PDB entry 4ID5 | X-ray diffraction, 1.95 A resolution | chains A and B

[Chain A]
Name: Reverse transcriptase/ribonuclease H
From: Human immunodeficiency virus type 1
Notes: EC 2.7.7.49, 2.7.7.7, 3.1.26.13; fragment: p66
UniProt: P03366 (POL_HV1B1); residues 1-555 here correspond to UniProt positions 600-1154 (UniProt number = residue number + 599)
Sequence (557 residues; numbered -1 to 555; the number before each row is that of its first residue; numbers below 1 keep their minus sign (Met-1 is residue -1)):
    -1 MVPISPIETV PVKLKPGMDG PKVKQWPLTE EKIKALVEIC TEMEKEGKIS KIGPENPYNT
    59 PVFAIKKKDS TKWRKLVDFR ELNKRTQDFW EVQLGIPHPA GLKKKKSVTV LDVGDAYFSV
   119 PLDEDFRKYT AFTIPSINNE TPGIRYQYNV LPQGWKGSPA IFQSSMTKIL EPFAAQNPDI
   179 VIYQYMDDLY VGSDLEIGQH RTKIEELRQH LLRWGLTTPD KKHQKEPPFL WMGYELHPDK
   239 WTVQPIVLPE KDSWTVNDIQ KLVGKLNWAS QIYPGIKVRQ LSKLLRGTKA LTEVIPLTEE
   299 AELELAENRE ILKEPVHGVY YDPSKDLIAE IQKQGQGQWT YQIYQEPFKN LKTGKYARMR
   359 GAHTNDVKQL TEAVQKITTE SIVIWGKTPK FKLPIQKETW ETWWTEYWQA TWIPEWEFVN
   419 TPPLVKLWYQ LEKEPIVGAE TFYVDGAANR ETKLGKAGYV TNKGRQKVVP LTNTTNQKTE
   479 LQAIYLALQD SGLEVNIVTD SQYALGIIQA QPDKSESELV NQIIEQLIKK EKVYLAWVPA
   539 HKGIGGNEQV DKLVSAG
Unresolved in the structure: 555
Differences from the reference sequence: expression tag (-1 to 0); engineered mutation Ala172 (Lys771 in P03366), Ala173 (Lys772 in P03366), Ser280 (Cys879 in P03366)
Ion coordination: Mg2+: Asp443, Asp549
Ligand contacts:
  - 1FF (1-methyl-5-phenyl-1H-pyrazole-4-carboxylic acid): Leu469, Lys476, Gln480, Tyr483, Leu484, Glu516, Leu517, Gln520
  - Rilpivirine (T27; 4-{[4-({4-[(E)-2-cyanoethenyl]-2,6-dimethylphenyl}amino)pyrimidin-2-yl]amino}benzonitrile): Pro95, Leu100, Lys101, Lys102, Lys103, Val106, Val179, Tyr181, Tyr188, Gly190, Pro225, Phe227, Leu228, Trp229, Leu234, His235, Pro236, Tyr318
UniProt features mapped onto this chain:
  - region: Phe227 to His235 (RT 'primer grip')
  - motif: Trp398 to Trp414 (Tryptophan repeat motif)
  - binding site (Mg(2+)): Asp110, Asp185, Asp186, Asp443, Glu478, Asp498, Asp549
  - site: Trp401 (Essential for RT p66/p51 heterodimerization), Trp414 (Essential for RT p66/p51 heterodimerization), Phe440, Tyr441 (Cleavage)
From the paper describing this entry:
  - binding site for 1FF: Leu469, Lys476, Gln480, Tyr483, Glu516, Leu517, Gln520
  - conformationally variable residues (side-chain flip): Gln480, Gln520
  - catalytic residues: Asp185 (citing earlier work)

[Chain B]
Name: P51 RT
From: Human immunodeficiency virus type 1
Notes: EC 2.7.7.49, 2.7.7.7, 3.1.26.13; fragment: p51
UniProt: P03366 (POL_HV1B1); residues 1-428 here correspond to UniProt positions 600-1027 (UniProt number = residue number + 599)
Sequence (429 residues; each row starts with the number of its first residue; numbering starts at 0):
     0 GPISPIETVP VKLKPGMDGP KVKQWPLTEE KIKALVEICT EMEKEGKISK IGPENPYNTP
    60 VFAIKKKDST KWRKLVDFRE LNKRTQDFWE VQLGIPHPAG LKKKKSVTVL DVGDAYFSVP
   120 LDEDFRKYTA FTIPSINNET PGIRYQYNVL PQGWKGSPAI FQSSMTKILE PFKKQNPDIV
   180 IYQYMDDLYV GSDLEIGQHR TKIEELRQHL LRWGLTTPDK KHQKEPPFLW MGYELHPDKW
   240 TVQPIVLPEK DSWTVNDIQK LVGKLNWASQ IYPGIKVRQL SKLLRGTKAL TEVIPLTEEA
   300 ELELAENREI LKEPVHGVYY DPSKDLIAEI QKQGQGQWTY QIYQEPFKNL KTGKYARMRG
   360 AHTNDVKQLT EAVQKITTES IVIWGKTPKF KLPIQKETWE TWWTEYWQAT WIPEWEFVNT
   420 PPLVKLWYQ
Unresolved in the structure: 0-4, 215-226
Differences from the reference sequence: expression tag (0); engineered mutation Ser280 (Cys879 in P03366)
UniProt features mapped onto this chain:
  - region: Phe227 to His235 (RT 'primer grip')
  - motif: Trp398 to Trp414 (Tryptophan repeat motif)
  - binding site (Mg(2+)): Asp110, Asp185, Asp186
  - site (Essential for RT p66/p51 heterodimerization): Trp401, Trp414

[Chain A / chain B interface]
Contacting residue pairs - 117 pairs, chain A then chain B:
  Val8(A) - Glu53(B)
  Pro9(A) - Glu53(B)
  Gln85(A) - Glu53(B)  hydrogen bond (side chain-backbone)
  Asp86(A) - Lys20(B)  salt bridge
  Asp86(A) - Pro55(B)
  Phe87(A) - Pro52(B)
  Phe87(A) - Glu53(B)
  Phe87(A) - Pro55(B)
  Trp88(A) - Pro52(B)  hydrogen bond (backbone-backbone)
  Trp88(A) - Asn54(B)
  Trp88(A) - Pro55(B)
  Trp88(A) - Tyr56(B)
  Trp88(A) - Asn57(B)
  Trp88(A) - Thr131(B)
  Trp88(A) - Arg143(B)
  Val90(A) - Pro140(B)  hydrophobic
  Gly93(A) - Asn137(B)
  Pro95(A) - Asn136(B)
  Pro95(A) - Asn137(B)
  His96(A) - Asn136(B)  hydrogen bond (backbone-side chain)
  Gly99(A) - Asn136(B)
  Gly99(A) - Glu138(B)
  Leu100(A) - Asn136(B)
  Leu100(A) - Glu138(B)
  Lys101(A) - Glu138(B)  salt bridge
  Ser162(A) - Pro52(B)
  Thr165(A) - Pro140(B)
  Gln373(A) - Thr397(B)
  Gln373(A) - Thr400(B)
  Gln373(A) - Trp401(B)  hydrogen bond
  Thr376(A) - Thr400(B)
  Thr376(A) - Trp401(B)
  Thr377(A) - Thr400(B)
  Ile380(A) - Pro25(B)  hydrophobic
  Ile380(A) - Leu26(B)
  Ile380(A) - Thr27(B)
  Val381(A) - Pro25(B)  hydrophobic
  Val381(A) - Asn136(B)  hydrogen bond (backbone-backbone)
  Ile382(A) - Ile135(B)
  Ile382(A) - Asn136(B)
  Trp383(A) - Ile135(B)
  Gly384(A) - Thr27(B)
  Gly384(A) - Glu28(B)  hydrogen bond (backbone-backbone)
  Gly384(A) - Ile135(B)
  Thr386(A) - Trp401(B)
  Trp402(A) - Lys331(B)  hydrogen bond (backbone-side chain)
  Trp402(A) - His361(B)
  Trp402(A) - Thr362(B)
  Trp402(A) - Asp364(B)
  Tyr405(A) - Lys331(B)  hydrogen bond (backbone-side chain)
  Trp406(A) - Lys331(B)
  Trp406(A) - Val417(B)
  Trp406(A) - Asn418(B)
  Trp406(A) - Thr419(B)
  Trp406(A) - Pro420(B)
  Trp406(A) - Pro421(B)
  Trp406(A) - Lys424(B)  hydrogen bond (backbone-side chain)
  Gln407(A) - Lys331(B)  hydrogen bond (backbone-side chain)
  Gln407(A) - Asp364(B)
  Gln407(A) - Pro392(B)
  Gln407(A) - Ile393(B)
  Gln407(A) - Gln394(B)  hydrogen bond
  Gln407(A) - Val417(B)  hydrogen bond (side chain-backbone)
  Ala408(A) - Lys331(B)
  Ala408(A) - Trp337(B)  hydrophobic
  Ala408(A) - Asp364(B)
  Ala408(A) - Leu368(B)  hydrophobic
  Ala408(A) - Pro392(B)  hydrogen bond (backbone-backbone)
  Ala408(A) - Ile393(B)
  Thr409(A) - Asp364(B)  hydrogen bond (backbone-side chain)
  Thr409(A) - Val365(B)
  Trp410(A) - Thr362(B)
  Trp410(A) - Asn363(B)
  Trp410(A) - Val365(B)  hydrophobic
  Trp410(A) - Trp401(B)
  Trp410(A) - Tyr405(B)
  Pro412(A) - Trp401(B)  hydrophobic
  Pro433(A) - Asn255(B)
  Pro433(A) - Leu289(B)  hydrophobic
  Pro433(A) - Thr290(B)
  Ile434(A) - Thr290(B)
  Val435(A) - Thr290(B)
  Thr439(A) - Lys287(B)
  Thr439(A) - Ala288(B)
  Thr439(A) - Leu289(B)  hydrogen bond (side chain-backbone)
  Tyr441(A) - Val254(B)
  Tyr441(A) - Gln258(B)
  Tyr441(A) - Thr286(B)
  Tyr441(A) - Lys287(B)  hydrogen bond (side chain-backbone)
  Val458(A) - Thr286(B)
  Thr459(A) - Thr286(B)
  Asn460(A) - Thr286(B)
  Asn460(A) - Lys287(B)
  Asn460(A) - Ala288(B)
  Asn494(A) - Leu289(B)
  Val496(A) - Gln258(B)
  Val496(A) - Leu289(B)  hydrophobic
  Gln500(A) - Leu422(B)
  Gly504(A) - Pro420(B)
  Gln507(A) - Pro420(B)
  Tyr532(A) - Asn255(B)  hydrogen bond
  Tyr532(A) - Lys259(B)  hydrogen bond
  Tyr532(A) - Leu289(B)  hydrophobic
  Ala534(A) - Lys259(B)
  Trp535(A) - Leu422(B)
  Trp535(A) - Trp426(B)  hydrophobic
  Val536(A) - Gln258(B)
  Pro537(A) - Gly262(B)
  Pro537(A) - Asn265(B)
  Lys540(A) - Asn265(B)
  Lys540(A) - Ser280(B)  hydrogen bond (backbone-side chain)
  Gly541(A) - Ser280(B)
  Ile542(A) - Leu283(B)
  Gly543(A) - Leu283(B)
  Gly543(A) - Gly285(B)
  Gly544(A) - Gly285(B)  hydrogen bond (backbone-backbone)
  Gly544(A) - Thr286(B)
Also at the interface, not in a pair above, chain A (63 interface residues in all): Ile94, Ala158, Ile159, Tyr181, Thr369, Thr403, Ala508, Gln547
Also at the interface, not in a pair above, chain B (58 interface residues in all): Val261, Val276, Glu396

[Summary]
63 residues of chain A and 58 residues of chain B are in contact; the contacts include 20 hydrogen bonds and 2
salt bridges. Polar pairs include Asp86(A)-Lys20(B), Lys101(A)-Glu138(B) and Gln85(A)-Glu53(B). The paper
reports the catalytic residue Asp185(A); a binding site for 1FF at Leu469(A), Lys476(A) and Gln480(A) among
others.
Chain A is Reverse transcriptase/ribonuclease H and chain B is P51 RT, both from Human immunodeficiency virus
type 1; the structure, HIV-1 reverse transcriptase with bound fragment at the RNase H primer grip site, was
determined by X-ray diffraction together with 4ICL, 4IDK, 4IFV, 4IFY, 4IG0, 4IG3 and 4KFB from the same study.
